PDB entry 4WK4 | X-ray diffraction, 2.50 A resolution | chains A and B of the 3 polymer chains in the assembly

Chain A:
Name: Integrin alpha-5
Source organism: Homo sapiens
UniProt: P08648 (ITA5_HUMAN); residues 1-450 here correspond to UniProt positions 42-491 (UniProt number = residue number + 41)
Sequence (450 residues; each row starts with the number of its first residue):
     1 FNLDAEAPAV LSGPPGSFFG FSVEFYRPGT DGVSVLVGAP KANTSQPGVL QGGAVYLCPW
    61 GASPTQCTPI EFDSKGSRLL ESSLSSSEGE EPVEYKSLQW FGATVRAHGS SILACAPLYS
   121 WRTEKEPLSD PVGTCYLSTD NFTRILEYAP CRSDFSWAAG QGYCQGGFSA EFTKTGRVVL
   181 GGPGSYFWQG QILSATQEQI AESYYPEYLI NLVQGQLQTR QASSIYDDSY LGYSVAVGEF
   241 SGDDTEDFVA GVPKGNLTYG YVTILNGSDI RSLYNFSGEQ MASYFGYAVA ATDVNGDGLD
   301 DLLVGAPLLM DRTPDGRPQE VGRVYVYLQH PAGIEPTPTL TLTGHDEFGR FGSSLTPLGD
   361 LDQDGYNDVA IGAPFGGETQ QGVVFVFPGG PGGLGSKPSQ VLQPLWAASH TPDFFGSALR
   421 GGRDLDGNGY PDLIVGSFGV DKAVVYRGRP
Disulfide bonds: C58-C67, C115-C135, C151-C164
Glycans and other covalent adducts: N-acetylglucosamine (NAG) linked to N141, N256, N266; glycan linked to N275
Metal / ion sites: Ca2+ site 1: E239, S241, D243, T245, D247; Ca2+ site 2: D293, N295, D297, L299, D301; Ca2+ site 3: D360, D362, D364, Y366, D368; Ca2+ site 4: D424, D426, N428, Y430, D432

Chain B:
Name: Integrin beta-1
Source organism: Homo sapiens
UniProt: P05556 (ITB1_HUMAN); residues 1-445 here correspond to UniProt positions 21-465 (UniProt number = residue number + 20)
Sequence (445 residues; row label = number of the first residue in the row):
     1 QTDENRCLKA NAKSCGECIQ AGPNCGWCTN STFLQEGMPT SARCDDLEAL KKKGCPPDDI
    61 ENPRGSKDIK KNKNVTNRSK GTAEKLKPED ITQIQPQQLV LRLRSGEPQT FTLKFKRAED
   121 YPIDLYYLMD LSYSMKDDLE NVKSLGTDLM NEMRRITSDF RIGFGSFVEK TVMPYISTTP
   181 AKLRNPCTSE QNCTTPFSYK NVLSLTNKGE VFNELVGKQR ISGNLDSPEG GFDAIMQVAV
   241 CGSLIGWRNV TRLLVFSTDA GFHFAGDGKL GGIVLPNDGQ CHLENNMYTM SHYYDYPSIA
   301 HLVQKLSENN IQTIFAVTEE FQPVYKELKN LIPKSAVGTL SANSSNVIQL IIDAYNSLSS
   361 EVILENGKLS EGVTISYKSY CKNGVNGTGE NGRKCSNISI GDEVQFEISI TSNKCPKKDS
   421 DSFKIRPLGF TEEVEVILQY ICECE
Unresolved in the structure: 1-3, 80-84, 417-418
Differences from the reference sequence: conflict T195 (Ser215 in P05556)
Disulfide bonds: C7-C25, C15-C444, C18-C44, C28-C55, C187-C193, C241-C281, C381-C395, C415-C442
Glycans and other covalent adducts: N-acetylglucosamine (NAG) linked to N249, N343, N397
Metal / ion sites: Mg2+: S132, S134, E229 (shared with 1 residue of chain C); Ca2+ site 1: S134, D137, D138; Ca2+ site 2: E169, N224, D226, P228, E229
Residues lining bound ligands: N-acetylglucosamine (NAG; 2-acetamido-2-deoxy-beta-D-glucopyranose): N30, S31, P56, D59
Reported in the primary citation:
  - Mg2+ coordination: S134
  - conformationally variable residues (side-chain flip): S134
  - Ca2+ coordination: S134, D137, D138

How chain A and chain B interact:
Residue-residue contacts - 63 pairs, chain A then chain B:
  W100(A) - G272(B)
  L118(A) - L270(B)
  S120(A) - M173(B)
  L128(A) - T179(B)
  S129(A) - M173(B)
  S129(A) - S177(B)  hydrogen bond
  S129(A) - T178(B)  hydrogen bond (side chain-backbone)
  S129(A) - T179(B)
  W157(A) - L225(B)  hydrophobic
  Y163(A) - P174(B)
  Y163(A) - L225(B)
  Q165(A) - P174(B)
  Q165(A) - L270(B)  hydrogen bond (side chain-backbone)
  F168(A) - K269(B)
  F168(A) - L270(B)  hydrophobic
  W188(A) - P174(B)
  W188(A) - L225(B)  hydrophobic
  W188(A) - D226(B)
  W188(A) - L270(B)
  D228(A) - S227(B)
  D228(A) - P228(B)
  Y230(A) - H263(B)
  Y230(A) - D267(B)
  Y230(A) - L270(B)
  Y233(A) - G266(B)  hydrogen bond (side chain-backbone)
  Y233(A) - K269(B)
  Y233(A) - L270(B)  hydrophobic
  K254(A) - H263(B)
  K254(A) - F264(B)
  K254(A) - D267(B)  salt bridge
  L257(A) - V324(B)  hydrophobic
  Y259(A) - E327(B)  hydrogen bond
  M281(A) - V324(B)
  M281(A) - E327(B)
  M281(A) - L328(B)
  A282(A) - F264(B)  hydrophobic
  A282(A) - I299(B)  hydrophobic
  Y284(A) - F264(B)  hydrophobic
  Y284(A) - A265(B)
  Y284(A) - G266(B)  hydrogen bond (side chain-backbone)
  Y284(A) - D267(B)  hydrogen bond
  Y287(A) - K269(B)
  L308(A) - A265(B)
  M310(A) - A300(B)  hydrophobic
  D315(A) - N366(B)  hydrogen bond (backbone-side chain)
  D315(A) - G367(B)
  D315(A) - K368(B)
  D315(A) - L369(B)
  D315(A) - R393(B)  hydrogen bond (backbone-side chain)
  G316(A) - R393(B)
  R317(A) - N366(B)
  R317(A) - K368(B)
  P318(A) - V303(B)  hydrophobic
  E320(A) - S298(B)  hydrogen bond
  E320(A) - A300(B)
  E347(A) - Q304(B)
  F348(A) - Q304(B)
  R350(A) - A265(B)
  F375(A) - P276(B)  hydrophobic
  P412(A) - L275(B)  hydrophobic
  F414(A) - V274(B)  hydrophobic
  F414(A) - L275(B)  hydrophobic
  F438(A) - V274(B)  hydrophobic
Interface residues without a listed pair, chain A (39 interface residues in all): F18, P127, P131, F187, T258
Interface residues without a listed pair, chain B (39 interface residues in all): I176, F262, G271, H301, P323, L331

Overview:
The chain A/chain B interface involves 39 residues from each chain, with 10 hydrogen bonds and 1 salt bridge.
Polar contacts include K254(A)-D267(B), S129(A)-S177(B) and S129(A)-T178(B). Bound to chain B:
N-acetylglucosamine. N-acetylglucosamine is covalently linked to N141(A), N256(A) and N266(A). The paper
reports Ca2+ coordination by S134(B), D137(B) and D138(B); Mg2+ coordination by S134(B).
Chain A is Integrin alpha-5 and chain B is Integrin beta-1, both from Homo sapiens; the structure, Metal Ion
and Ligand Binding of Integrin, was determined by X-ray diffraction, deposited together with 4WJK.
